PDB entry 5IPN | X-ray diffraction, 4.61 A resolution (low resolution: residue-level contacts below are approximate; hydrogen-bond / salt-bridge calls are withheld) | chains C and F of the 9 polymer chains in the assembly

== Chain C ==
Protein: DNA-directed RNA polymerase subunit beta
Source organism: Escherichia coli
Notes: EC 2.7.7.6
Reference sequence: P0A8V2 (RPOB_ECOLI); residue numbers follow UniProt; this construct covers 1-1342
Chain sequence (1342 residues; numbered 1 to 1342; the number before each row is that of its first residue):
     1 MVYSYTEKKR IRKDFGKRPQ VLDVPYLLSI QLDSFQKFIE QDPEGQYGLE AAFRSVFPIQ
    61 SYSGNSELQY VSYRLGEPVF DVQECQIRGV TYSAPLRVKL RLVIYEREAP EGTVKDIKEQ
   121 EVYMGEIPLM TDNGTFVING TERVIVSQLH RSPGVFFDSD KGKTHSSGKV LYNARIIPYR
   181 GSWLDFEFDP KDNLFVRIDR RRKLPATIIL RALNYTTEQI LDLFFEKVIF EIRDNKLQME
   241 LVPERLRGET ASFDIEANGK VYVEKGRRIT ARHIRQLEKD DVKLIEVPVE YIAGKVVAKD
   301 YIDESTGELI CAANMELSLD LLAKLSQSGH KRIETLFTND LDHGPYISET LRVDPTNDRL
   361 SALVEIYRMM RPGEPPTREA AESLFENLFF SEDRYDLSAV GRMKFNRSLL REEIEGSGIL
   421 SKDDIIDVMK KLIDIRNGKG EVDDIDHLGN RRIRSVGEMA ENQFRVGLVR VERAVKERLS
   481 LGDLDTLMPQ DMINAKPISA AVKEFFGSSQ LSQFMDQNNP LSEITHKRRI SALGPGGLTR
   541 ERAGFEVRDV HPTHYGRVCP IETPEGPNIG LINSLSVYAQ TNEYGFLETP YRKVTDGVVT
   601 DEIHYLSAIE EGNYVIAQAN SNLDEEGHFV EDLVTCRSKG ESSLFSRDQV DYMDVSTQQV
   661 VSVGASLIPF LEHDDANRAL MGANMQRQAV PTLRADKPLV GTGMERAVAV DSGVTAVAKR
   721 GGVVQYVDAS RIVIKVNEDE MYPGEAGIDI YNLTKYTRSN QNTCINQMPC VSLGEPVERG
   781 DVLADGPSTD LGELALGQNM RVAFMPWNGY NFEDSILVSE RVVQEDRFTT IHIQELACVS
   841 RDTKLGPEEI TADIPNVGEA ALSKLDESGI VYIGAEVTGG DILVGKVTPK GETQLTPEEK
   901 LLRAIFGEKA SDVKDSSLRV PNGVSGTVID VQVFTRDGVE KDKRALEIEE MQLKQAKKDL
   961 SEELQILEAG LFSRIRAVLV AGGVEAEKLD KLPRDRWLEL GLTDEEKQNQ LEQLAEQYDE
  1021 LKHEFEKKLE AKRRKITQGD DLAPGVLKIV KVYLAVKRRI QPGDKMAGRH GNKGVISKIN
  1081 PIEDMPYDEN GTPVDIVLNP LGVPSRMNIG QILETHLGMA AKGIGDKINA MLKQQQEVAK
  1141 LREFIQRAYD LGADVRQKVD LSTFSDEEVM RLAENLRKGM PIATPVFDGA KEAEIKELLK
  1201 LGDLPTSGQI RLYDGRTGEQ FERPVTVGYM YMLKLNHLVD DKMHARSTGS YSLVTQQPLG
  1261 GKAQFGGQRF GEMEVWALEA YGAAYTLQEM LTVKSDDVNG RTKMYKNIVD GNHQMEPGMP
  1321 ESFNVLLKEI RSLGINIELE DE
Not modelled in the structure: 1-2
Swiss-Prot annotation at these positions:
  - modified residue (N6-acetyllysine): Lys1022, Lys1200
  - mutagenesis: Ile561 (I561S: Resistant to antibiotics salinamide A and B), Ile569 (I569S: Resistant to antibiotics salinamide A and B), Ala665 (A665E: Resistant to antibiotics salinamide A and B), Asp675 (D675A/G: Resistant to antibiotics salinamide A and B), Asn677 (N677H/K: Resistant to antibiotics salinamide A and B), Leu680 (L680M: Resistant to antibiotics salinamide A and B), Glu813 (E813K: Disrupts the enzyme's active center)

== Chain F ==
Protein: RNA polymerase sigma factor RpoS
Source organism: Escherichia coli
Reference sequence: P13445 (RPOS_ECOLI); residue numbers follow UniProt; this construct covers 1-330
Chain sequence (336 residues; each row starts with the number of its first residue):
     1 MGQNTLKVHD LNEDAEFDEN GVEVFDEKAL VEEEPSDNDL AEEELLSQGA TQRVLDATQL
    61 YLGEIGYSPL LTAEEEVYFA RRALRGDVAS RRRMIESNLR LVVKIARRYG NRGLALLDLI
   121 EEGNLGLIRA VEKFDPERGF RFSTYATWWI RQTIERAIMN QTRTIRLPIH IVKELNVYLR
   181 TARELSHKLD HEPSAEEIAE QLDKPVDDVS RMLRLNERIT SVDTPLGGDS EKALLDILAD
   241 EKENGPEDTT QDDDMKQSIV KWLFELNAKQ REVLARRFGL LGYEAATLED VGREIGLTRE
   301 RVRQIQVEGL RRLREILQTQ GLNIEALFLE HHHHHH
Not modelled in the structure: 1-52, 330-336
Sequence notes: conflict Gly2 (Ser in P13445), Glu33 (Gln in P13445), Leu329 (Arg in P13445); expression tag (331-336)
Swiss-Prot annotation at these positions:
  - DNA-binding region: Leu288 to Val307 (H-T-H motif)
  - region: Asp56 to Ala89 (Sigma-70 factor domain-1)
  - motif: Asp118 to Glu121 (Interaction with polymerase core subunit RpoC)
  - mutagenesis: Lys173 (K173E: Eliminates RpoS proteolysis. Lack of interaction with RssB), Glu174 (E174T: 2-fold increase in RpoS half-life. Does not affect interaction with RssB), Val177 (V177K: 3-fold increase in RpoS half-life), Tyr178 (Y178L: Does not affect RpoS half-life)

== Interface between chain C and chain F ==
Contacting residue pairs (67):
  Pro95(C) - Asp190(F)
  Arg97(C) - Asp190(F)
  Val122(C) - His187(F)
  Tyr123(C) - Ser186(F)
  Tyr123(C) - His187(F)
  Tyr123(C) - Asp190(F)
  Glu126(C) - Asp190(F)
  Glu126(C) - His191(F)
  Pro372(C) - Val54(F)
  Pro372(C) - Gln59(F)
  Gly373(C) - Val54(F)
  Pro375(C) - Tyr67(F)
  Arg470(C) - Arg112(F)
  Glu477(C) - Arg108(F)
  Gln490(C) - His187(F)
  Gln490(C) - Lys188(F)
  Ile493(C) - His187(F)
  Lys496(C) - Glu192(F)
  Asp842(C) - Arg211(F)
  Asp842(C) - Arg214(F)
  Asn856(C) - Leu329(F)
  Thr896(C) - Met255(F)
  Pro897(C) - Phe278(F)
  Glu898(C) - Lys256(F)
  Glu898(C) - Ile259(F)
  Glu898(C) - Leu280(F)
  Leu901(C) - Phe278(F)
  Leu901(C) - Leu310(F)
  Leu902(C) - Ile259(F)
  Ile905(C) - Leu310(F)
  Ile905(C) - Leu313(F)
  Ile905(C) - Arg314(F)
  Phe906(C) - Leu317(F)
  Phe906(C) - Ile324(F)
  Phe906(C) - Phe328(F)
  Glu908(C) - Phe328(F)
  Arg936(C) - Ala195(F)
  Arg936(C) - Ser210(F)
  Asp937(C) - Glu196(F)
  Asp1041(C) - Ser194(F)
  Pro1044(C) - Arg214(F)
  Pro1044(C) - Glu217(F)
  Gly1045(C) - Arg214(F)
  Thr1248(C) - Pro246(F)
  Ser1250(C) - Ala239(F)
  Tyr1251(C) - Ala239(F)
  Tyr1251(C) - Asp240(F)
  Tyr1251(C) - Glu243(F)
  Tyr1251(C) - Pro246(F)
  Leu1253(C) - Leu235(F)
  Leu1253(C) - Leu238(F)
  Gln1256(C) - Glu243(F)
  Leu1259(C) - Asp236(F)
  Leu1259(C) - Ile237(F)
  Leu1259(C) - Leu238(F)
  Leu1259(C) - Ala239(F)
  Gly1260(C) - Asp236(F)
  Gln1264(C) - Ile237(F)
  Arg1301(C) - Glu243(F)
  Arg1301(C) - Pro246(F)
  Thr1302(C) - Pro246(F)
  Thr1302(C) - Thr249(F)
  Tyr1305(C) - Pro246(F)
  Tyr1305(C) - Glu247(F)
  Tyr1305(C) - Thr250(F)
  Lys1306(C) - Thr250(F)
  Lys1306(C) - Asp253(F)
Also at the interface, not in a pair above, chain C (53 interface residues in all): Val79, Arg371, Glu374, Asn494, Gln510, Arg540, Lys900, Ala904, Gly938, Gly1249, Ser1252, Val1254, Val1298
Also at the interface, not in a pair above, chain F (52 interface residues in all): Arg183, Pro193, Leu213, Gly228, Asp229, Gly245, Leu263, Leu274, Gly279, Ala285

== Overview ==
53 residues of chain C face 52 of chain F across their interface. UniProt lists 7 mutagenesis sites on chain
C; 4 mutagenesis sites on chain F.
Here chain C is DNA-directed RNA polymerase subunit beta and chain F is RNA polymerase sigma factor RpoS, both
from Escherichia coli. Entry 5IPN (SigmaS-transcription initiation complex with 4-nt nascent RNA) was
determined by X-ray diffraction (same publication as 5IPL and 5IPM).
